Entry 6WIK (electron microscopy, 3.40 A resolution); this record covers chains C and D of the 3 polymer chains in the assembly.

== Chain C ==
Protein: 11F9 Fab light-chain
Organism: Mus musculus
Notes: antibody fragment or engineered binder
Chain sequence (213 residues; row label = number of the first residue in the row):
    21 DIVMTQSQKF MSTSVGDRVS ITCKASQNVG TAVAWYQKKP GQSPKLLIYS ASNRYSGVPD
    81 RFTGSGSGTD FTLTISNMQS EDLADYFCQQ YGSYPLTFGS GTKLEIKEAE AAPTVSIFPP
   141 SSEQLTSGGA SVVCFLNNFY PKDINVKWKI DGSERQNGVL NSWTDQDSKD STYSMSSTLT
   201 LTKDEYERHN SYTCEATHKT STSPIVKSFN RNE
Cystine bridges: C43-C108

== Chain D ==
Protein: 11F9 Fab heavy-chain
Organism: Mus musculus
Notes: antibody fragment or engineered binder
Chain sequence (238 residues; each row starts with the number of its first residue):
     1 MKCSWVIFFL MAVVTGVNSE VQLQQSGAEL VRPGALVKLS CKASGFNIKD YYMHWVKERP
    61 EQGLEWIGWI DPENGNTIYD PKFQGKASIT ADTSSNTAYL QLSSLTSEDT AVYYCARKRG
   121 YYGPYFDYWG QGTTLTVSSK TTAPSVYPLA PVCGDTTGSS VTLGCLVKGY FPEPVTLTWN
   181 SGSLSSGVHT FPAVLQSGLY TLSSSVTVTS STWPSQSITC NVAHPASSTK VDKKIEPA
Unresolved in the structure: 1-19
Cystine bridges: C41-C115

== Chain C / chain D interface ==
Contacting residue pairs (35; chain C residue first):
  A54(C) - P124(D)
  Y56(C) - Y125(D)
  Y56(C) - F126(D)  hydrogen bond (side chain-backbone)
  K58(C) - E58(D)  salt bridge
  K58(C) - Y114(D)  hydrogen bond
  Q62(C) - Y114(D)  hydrogen bond (backbone-side chain)
  S63(C) - Y114(D)
  S63(C) - W129(D)
  S63(C) - G130(D)  hydrogen bond (side chain-backbone)
  S63(C) - Q131(D)
  P64(C) - W129(D)  hydrogen bond (backbone-side chain)
  L66(C) - Y125(D)  hydrophobic
  Y69(C) - P124(D)  hydrophobic
  Y69(C) - Y125(D)  hydrophobic
  Y75(C) - Y125(D)
  Y75(C) - D127(D)
  F107(C) - L64(D)  hydrophobic
  Q109(C) - K118(D)
  Q109(C) - F126(D)
  Y111(C) - Y122(D)
  Y111(C) - P124(D)
  G112(C) - Y122(D)
  Y114(C) - H54(D)
  Y114(C) - W66(D)  hydrophobic
  Y114(C) - W69(D)
  Y114(C) - Y121(D)  hydrogen bond (side chain-backbone)
  Y114(C) - Y122(D)  hydrophobic
  P115(C) - W66(D)  hydrophobic
  L116(C) - W66(D)
  L116(C) - K118(D)
  L116(C) - F126(D)  hydrophobic
  F118(C) - L64(D)  hydrophobic
  F118(C) - F126(D)  hydrophobic
  F138(C) - P151(D)  hydrophobic
  S182(C) - P192(D)
Also at the interface, not in a pair above, chain C (27 interface residues in all): S70, S113, S120, S136, I137, P139, S141, Q144
Also at the interface, not in a pair above, chain D (27 interface residues in all): V56, G63, D80, P81, G123, Y147, L149, T162, F191

== In short ==
The chain C/chain D interface involves 27 residues from each chain, with 6 hydrogen bonds and 1 salt bridge.
Polar pairs include K58(C)-E58(D), Y56(C)-F126(D) and K58(C)-Y114(D).
Chain C is 11F9 Fab light-chain and chain D is 11F9 Fab heavy-chain, both from Mus musculus; the structure,
Cryo-EM structure of SLC40/ferroportin with Fab in the presence of hepcidin, was determined by electron
microscopy (same publication as 6VYH).
